Entry 9DMH (electron microscopy, 2.06 A resolution); this record covers chains C and B of the 5 polymer chains in the assembly.

[Chain C]
Molecule: Acetylcholine receptor subunit alpha
From: Homo sapiens
UniProtKB: P02708 (ACHA_HUMAN); residues -19 to 437 here correspond to UniProt positions 1-457 (UniProt number = residue number + 20)
Chain sequence (457 residues; each row starts with the number of its first residue; numbers below 1 keep their minus sign (Met-19 is residue -19)):
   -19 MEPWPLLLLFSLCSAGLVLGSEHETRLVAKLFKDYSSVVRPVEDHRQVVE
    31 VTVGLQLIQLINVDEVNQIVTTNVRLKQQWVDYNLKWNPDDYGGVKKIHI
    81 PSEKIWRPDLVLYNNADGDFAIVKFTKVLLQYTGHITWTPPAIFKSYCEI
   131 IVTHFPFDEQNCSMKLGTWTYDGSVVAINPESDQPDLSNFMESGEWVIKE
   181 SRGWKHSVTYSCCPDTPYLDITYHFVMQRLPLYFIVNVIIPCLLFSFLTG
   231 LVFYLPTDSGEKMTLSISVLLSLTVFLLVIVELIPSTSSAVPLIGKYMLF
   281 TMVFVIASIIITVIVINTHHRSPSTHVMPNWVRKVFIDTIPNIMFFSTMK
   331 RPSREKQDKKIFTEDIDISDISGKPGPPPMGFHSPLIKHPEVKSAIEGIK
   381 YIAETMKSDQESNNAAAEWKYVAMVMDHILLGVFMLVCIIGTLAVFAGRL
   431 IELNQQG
Unresolved in the structure: -19 to 0, 331-366, 437
Swiss-Prot annotation at these positions:
  - glycosylation: Asn141 (N-linked (GlcNAc...) asparagine)
Disulfides: Cys128-Cys142
Glycans and other covalent adducts: glycan linked to Asn141
Ligand contacts: acetylcholine (ACH): Tyr93, Trp149, Thr150, Tyr190, Cys192, Cys193, Tyr198

[Chain B]
Molecule: Acetylcholine receptor subunit epsilon
From: Homo sapiens
UniProtKB: Q04844 (ACHE_HUMAN); residues -19 to 473 here correspond to UniProt positions 1-493 (UniProt number = residue number + 20)
Chain sequence (493 residues; numbered -19 to 473; the number before each row is that of its first residue; numbers below 1 keep their minus sign (Met-19 is residue -19)):
   -19 MARAPLGVLLLLGLLGRGVGKNEELRLYHHLFNNYDPGSRPVREPEDTVT
    31 ISLKVTLTNLISLNEKEETLTTSVWIGIDWQDYRLNYSKDDFGGIETLRV
    81 PSELVWLPEIVLENNIDGQFGVAYDANVLVYEGGSVTWLPPAIYRSVCAV
   131 EVTYFPFDWQNCSLIFRSQTYNAEEVEFTFAVDNDGKTINKIDIDTEAYT
   181 ENGEWAIDFCPGVIRRHHGGATDGPGETDVIYSLIIRRKPLFYVINIIVP
   231 CVLISGLVLLAYFLPAQAGGQKCTVSINVLLAQTVFLFLIAQKIPETSLS
   281 VPLLGRFLIFVMVVATLIVMNCVIVLNVSQRTPTTHAMSPRLRHVLLELL
   331 PRLLGSPPPPEAPRAASPPRRASSVGLLLRAEELILKKPRSELVFEGQRH
   381 RQGTWTAAFCQSLGAAAPEVRCCVDAVNFVAESTRDQEATGEEVSDWVRM
   431 GNALDNICFWAALVLFSVGSSLIFLGAYFNRVPDLPYAPCIQP
Unresolved in the structure: -19 to 0, 335-396
Swiss-Prot annotation at these positions:
  - glycosylation (N-linked (GlcNAc...) asparagine): Asn66, Asn141
Disulfides: Cys128-Cys142, Cys190-Cys470
Glycans and other covalent adducts: N-acetylglucosamine (NAG) linked to Asn66
Ligand contacts: acetylcholine (ACH): Trp55, Leu109, Leu119

[Chain C / chain B interface]
Pairs across the interface (99):
  Ser1(C) - Ser19(B)
  Ser1(C) - Arg20(B)  hydrogen bond (backbone-backbone)
  Ser1(C) - Val22(B)
  Ser1(C) - Tyr63(B)
  Glu4(C) - Gly18(B)
  Glu4(C) - Ser19(B)
  Thr5(C) - Asp16(B)  hydrogen bond
  Thr5(C) - Ser19(B)  hydrogen bond
  Gln39(C) - Ile96(B)
  Gln39(C) - Val127(B)
  Arg55(C) - Glu93(B)  salt bridge
  Arg55(C) - Phe100(B)
  Gly73(C) - Pro25(B)
  Val75(C) - Pro25(B)  hydrophobic
  Lys77(C) - Asn152(B)
  His79(C) - Thr150(B)
  His79(C) - Tyr151(B)
  His79(C) - Glu155(B)  salt bridge
  Lys104(C) - Gly98(B)  hydrogen bond (side chain-backbone)
  Thr106(C) - Gln149(B)
  Lys107(C) - Glu89(B)  salt bridge
  Pro121(C) - Phe100(B)  hydrophobic
  Ile123(C) - Ile96(B)
  Ile123(C) - Asp97(B)
  Ile123(C) - Gly98(B)
  Glu172(C) - Leu279(B)
  Gly174(C) - Thr277(B)
  Gly174(C) - Ser278(B)  hydrogen bond (backbone-backbone)
  Gly174(C) - Leu279(B)
  Glu175(C) - Glu276(B)
  Glu175(C) - Thr277(B)
  Leu210(C) - Ser278(B)  hydrogen bond (backbone-side chain)
  Leu210(C) - Leu279(B)  hydrophobic
  Leu212(C) - Ser278(B)
  Leu212(C) - Ser280(B)
  Leu212(C) - Val281(B)  hydrophobic
  Tyr213(C) - Glu276(B)  hydrogen bond
  Tyr213(C) - Thr277(B)
  Tyr213(C) - Ser278(B)  hydrogen bond (backbone-side chain)
  Val216(C) - Val281(B)  hydrophobic
  Val216(C) - Ile289(B)
  Asn217(C) - Leu267(B)
  Ile220(C) - Ile289(B)  hydrophobic
  Pro221(C) - Leu267(B)  hydrophobic
  Pro221(C) - Met292(B)  hydrophobic
  Leu224(C) - Thr296(B)
  Phe225(C) - Leu260(B)  hydrophobic
  Phe225(C) - Thr264(B)
  Phe227(C) - Thr296(B)
  Phe227(C) - Met300(B)  hydrophobic
  Leu228(C) - Ile257(B)  hydrophobic
  Leu228(C) - Leu260(B)  hydrophobic
  Leu228(C) - Thr296(B)
  Leu228(C) - Val299(B)  hydrophobic
  Leu231(C) - Val303(B)
  Tyr234(C) - Val303(B)
  Tyr234(C) - Asn307(B)  hydrogen bond (backbone-side chain)
  Tyr234(C) - Arg311(B)  hydrogen bond
  Leu235(C) - Cys253(B)  hydrophobic
  Leu235(C) - Val303(B)  hydrophobic
  Leu235(C) - Leu306(B)  hydrophobic
  Pro236(C) - Leu306(B)
  Pro236(C) - Asn307(B)
  Pro236(C) - Gln310(B)
  Asp238(C) - Ala248(B)
  Asp238(C) - Gln310(B)
  Ser239(C) - Ala248(B)
  Ser239(C) - Gln310(B)  hydrogen bond (backbone-side chain)
  Glu241(C) - Gln251(B)
  Glu241(C) - Lys252(B)
  Glu241(C) - Cys253(B)  hydrogen bond (side chain-backbone)
  Glu241(C) - Thr254(B)  hydrogen bond
  Glu241(C) - Leu306(B)
  Thr244(C) - Thr254(B)
  Leu245(C) - Ile257(B)  hydrophobic
  Ser248(C) - Ile257(B)
  Ser252(C) - Leu261(B)
  Phe256(C) - Thr264(B)
  Phe256(C) - Phe268(B)  hydrophobic
  Ser327(C) - Ala317(B)
  Thr328(C) - Thr315(B)
  Met329(C) - Pro313(B)
  Met329(C) - Thr314(B)
  Met329(C) - Thr315(B)  hydrogen bond (backbone-backbone)
  Met329(C) - His316(B)
  Met329(C) - Ala317(B)
  Ile379(C) - Ala406(B)  hydrophobic
  Lys380(C) - Cys402(B)
  Ala383(C) - Ala406(B)  hydrophobic
  Ala383(C) - Phe409(B)
  Met386(C) - Phe409(B)  hydrophobic
  Met386(C) - Val410(B)  hydrophobic
  Met386(C) - Ser413(B)
  Met386(C) - Gln417(B)
  Lys387(C) - Phe409(B)
  Gln390(C) - Phe409(B)
  Gln390(C) - Ser413(B)  hydrogen bond
  Met404(C) - Thr315(B)
  Met404(C) - His316(B)  hydrogen bond
Interface residues without a listed pair, chain C (60 interface residues in all): Ile41, Gly74, Met171, Ser173, Pro211, Val255, Val259, Ile376, Ala397, Tyr401
Interface residues without a listed pair, chain B (68 interface residues in all): Arg64, Asn94, Gln247, Ala271, Ile274, Pro275, Val293, Ile304, Glu399, Cys403, Val407

[Overview]
60 residues of chain C face 68 of chain B across their interface; the contacts include 16 hydrogen bonds and 3
salt bridges. Among the polar pairs are Arg55(C)-Glu93(B), His79(C)-Glu155(B) and Lys107(C)-Glu89(B). Bound to
chain C: acetylcholine. Ligands of chain B: acetylcholine.
Here chain C is Acetylcholine receptor subunit alpha and chain B is Acetylcholine receptor subunit epsilon,
both from Homo sapiens. Entry 9DMH (Human muscle nAChR ACh-bound state) was determined by electron microscopy
together with 9DMG, 9DMJ, 9DMK, 9DML, 9DMQ, 9DMS and 9DMT from the same study.
